Entry 4CC9 (X-ray diffraction, 2.47 A resolution); this record covers chains A and B of the 3 polymer chains in the assembly.

== Chain A ==
Name: Protein vprbp
Source organism: Homo sapiens
UniProt: Q9Y4B6 (VPRBP_HUMAN); numbering as in UniProt (aligned over 1058-1396)
Chain sequence (361 residues; row label = number of the first residue in the row):
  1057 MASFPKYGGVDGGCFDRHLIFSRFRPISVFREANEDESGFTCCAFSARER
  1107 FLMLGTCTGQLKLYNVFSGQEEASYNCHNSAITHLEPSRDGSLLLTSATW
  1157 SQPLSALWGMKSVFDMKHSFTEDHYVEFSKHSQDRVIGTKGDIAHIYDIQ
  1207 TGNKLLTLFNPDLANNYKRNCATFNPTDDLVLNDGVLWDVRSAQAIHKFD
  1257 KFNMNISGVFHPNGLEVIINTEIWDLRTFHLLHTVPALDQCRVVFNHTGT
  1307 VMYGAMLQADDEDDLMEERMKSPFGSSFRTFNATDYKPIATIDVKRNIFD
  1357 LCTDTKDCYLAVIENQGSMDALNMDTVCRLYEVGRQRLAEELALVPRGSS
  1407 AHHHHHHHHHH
Unresolved in the structure: 1057-1072, 1315-1327, 1393-1417
Differences from the reference sequence: expression tag (1057, 1397-1417)
Curated features (UniProtKB/Swiss-Prot):
  - motif: Val1242 to Ala1249 (DWD box 1), Glu1278 to Phe1285 (DWD box 2)
  - modified residue: Ser1328 (Phosphoserine)
  - mutagenesis: Arg1247 (R1247A: Loss of interaction with DDB1, no effect on interaction with TET3; when associated with A-1283), Arg1283 (R1283A: Loss of interaction with DDB1, no effect on interaction with TET3; when associated with A-1247)

== Chain B ==
Name: Protein vpx
Source organism: Simian immunodeficiency virus
UniProt: P19508 (VPX_SIVSP); numbering as in UniProt (aligned over 1-112)
Chain sequence (119 residues; row label = number of the first residue in the row; numbers below 1 keep their minus sign (Gly-6 is residue -6)):
    -6 GPGYQDPMSDPRERIPPGNSGEETIGEAFDWLDRTVEEINRAAVNHLPRE
    44 LIFQVWRRSWEYWHDEMGMSVSYTKYRYLCLIQKAMFMHCKKGCRCLGGE
    94 HGAGGWRPGPPPPPPPGLA
Unresolved in the structure: -6 to 4, 91-99, 112
Differences from the reference sequence: expression tag (-6 to 0)
Bound ions: Zn2+: His39, His82, Cys87, Cys89
Curated features (UniProtKB/Swiss-Prot):
  - motif: Ser65 to Leu72 (Nuclear localization signal)
  - binding site (Zn(2+)): His39, His82, Cys87, Cys89
What the authors report for this chain:
  - Zn2+ coordination: His39, His82, Cys87, Cys89
  - specificity-determining residues: Glu15, Glu16 (by similarity / conservation)

== Chain A / chain B interface ==
Residue-residue contacts (73; chain A residue first):
  Glu1091(A) with Tyr69(B), hydrogen bond
  Asp1092(A) with Tyr66(B), hydrogen bond; Arg70(B)
  Glu1093(A) with Arg70(B), salt bridge; Lys77(B), salt bridge
  Ser1094(A) with Lys77(B), hydrogen bond (backbone-side chain)
  Gly1095(A) with Lys77(B)
  Thr1097(A) with Phe80(B)
  Ser1102(A) with Glu6(B), hydrogen bond
  Ala1103(A) with Glu6(B), hydrogen bond (backbone-side chain)
  Arg1104(A) with Glu6(B), hydrogen bond (backbone-side chain)
  Glu1105(A) with Glu6(B)
  Arg1106(A) with Arg5(B); Glu6(B), hydrogen bond (backbone-side chain)
  Phe1107(A) with Glu6(B); Ile8(B), hydrophobic
  Cys1113(A) with Cys73(B), hydrophobic; Gln76(B); Lys77(B)
  Thr1114(A) with Cys73(B)
  Gln1116(A) with Ser13(B)
  Ala1129(A) with Pro9(B); Gly11(B)
  Ser1130(A) with Gly11(B); Asn12(B), hydrogen bond (backbone-backbone); Ser13(B), hydrogen bond
  Tyr1131(A) with Pro9(B), hydrogen bond (side chain-backbone); Pro10(B); Gly11(B); Asn12(B); Ser13(B), hydrogen bond (backbone-side chain)
  Asn1132(A) with Asn12(B), hydrogen bond (backbone-side chain); Ser13(B), hydrogen bond; Pro103(B); Pro104(B)
  Asn1135(A) with Trp24(B), hydrogen bond; Thr28(B), hydrogen bond; Gln76(B), hydrogen bond (backbone-side chain)
  Ser1136(A) with Gln76(B)
  Ala1137(A) with Phe80(B), hydrophobic
  Ile1138(A) with Phe80(B)
  Thr1139(A) with Phe80(B)
  Thr1155(A) with Met79(B); Cys83(B)
  Trp1156(A) with Ile32(B), hydrophobic; Gln76(B), hydrogen bond; Met79(B)
  Met1166(A) with Pro9(B)
  Lys1167(A) with Pro9(B)
  Ser1168(A) with Pro9(B); Pro10(B)
  Val1169(A) with Pro9(B); Pro106(B), hydrophobic
  Phe1170(A) with Pro9(B)
  Lys1224(A) with Lys85(B); Gly86(B), hydrogen bond (side chain-backbone)
  Arg1225(A) with Lys84(B); Lys85(B), hydrogen bond (side chain-backbone)
  Leu1313(A) with Lys84(B)
  Ser1328(A) with Met81(B)
  Pro1329(A) with Lys85(B)
  Phe1330(A) with Met81(B), hydrophobic
  Phe1355(A) with Phe80(B), hydrophobic; Lys84(B), hydrogen bond (backbone-side chain)
  Met1375(A) with Leu74(B)
  Asp1376(A) with Arg51(B), hydrogen bond (backbone-side chain)
  Leu1378(A) with Arg51(B); Ser52(B); Trp56(B); Leu74(B), hydrophobic
  Met1380(A) with Leu74(B), hydrophobic; Lys77(B), hydrogen bond (backbone-side chain); Met81(B), hydrophobic
Interface residues without a listed pair, chain A (49 interface residues in all): Leu1119, Glu1128, Trp1164, Asn1261, Gln1314, Asn1379, Thr1382
Interface residues without a listed pair, chain B (38 interface residues in all): Glu16, Glu31, Ala35, Val48, Tyr55, Ala78, Cys87
From the paper, about this interface:
  - pairs named by the authors: Glu1091(A)-Tyr69(B) (hydrogen bond), Asp1092(A)-Tyr66(B) (hydrogen bond), Asn1135(A)-Trp24(B) (hydrogen bond), Asn1135(A)-Gln76(B) (hydrogen bond), Trp1156(A)-Gln76(B) (hydrogen bond)
  - interface residues, chain B: Glu6(B), Thr28(B), Ile32(B), Arg70(B), Lys77(B), Phe80(B), Met81(B)

== In short ==
49 residues of chain A face 38 of chain B across their interface, with 22 hydrogen bonds and 2 salt bridges.
Polar pairs include Glu1093(A)-Arg70(B), Glu1093(A)-Lys77(B) and Glu1091(A)-Tyr69(B). The authors report
hydrogen bonds between Glu1091(A) and Tyr69(B), Asp1092(A) and Tyr66(B) and Asn1135(A) and Trp24(B) among
others. The paper reports interface residues Glu6(B), Thr28(B) and Ile32(B) among others; Zn2+ coordination by
His39(B), His82(B) and Cys87(B) among others.
Chain A is Protein vprbp (Homo sapiens) and chain B is Protein vpx (Simian immunodeficiency virus); the
structure, Crystal structure of human SAMHD1 (amino acid residues 582-626) bound to Vpx isolated from sooty
mangabey ..., was determined by X-ray diffraction.
